Entry 3G43 (X-ray diffraction, 2.10 A resolution); this record covers chains C and F of the 6 polymer chains in the assembly.

== Chain C ==
Name: Calmodulin
From: Homo sapiens
UniProt: P62158 (CALM_HUMAN); residues 1-148 here correspond to UniProt positions 2-149 (UniProt number = residue number + 1)
Chain sequence (148 residues; each row starts with the number of its first residue):
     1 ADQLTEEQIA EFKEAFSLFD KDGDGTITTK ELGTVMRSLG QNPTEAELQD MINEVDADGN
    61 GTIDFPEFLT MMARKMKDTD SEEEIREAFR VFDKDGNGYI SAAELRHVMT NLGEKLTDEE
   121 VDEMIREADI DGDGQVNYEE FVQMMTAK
Bound ions: Ca2+ site 1: D20, D22, D24, T26, E31; Ca2+ site 2: D56, D58, N60, T62, E67; Ca2+ site 3: D93, D95, N97, Y99, E104; Ca2+ site 4: D129, D131, D133, Q135, E140

== Chain F ==
Name: Voltage-dependent L-type calcium channel subunit alpha-1C
From: Homo sapiens
Notes: fragment: C-terminal fragment:
UniProt: Q13936 (CAC1C_HUMAN); residue numbers follow UniProt; this construct covers 1609-1682
Chain sequence (81 residues; row label = number of the first residue in the row):
  1604 GPLGSTLFAL VRTALRIKTE GNLEQANEEL RAIIKKIWKR TSMKLLDQVV PPAGDDEVTV
  1664 GKFYATFLIQ EYFRKFKKRE Q
Disordered / not traced: 1604-1606, 1652-1684
Differences from the reference sequence: expression tag (1604-1608, 1683-1684)
Swiss-Prot annotation at these positions:
  - mutagenesis: L1610 (L1610A: Loss of a low-affinity interaction with CALM1. No effect on channel inactivation by Ca(2+) and calmodulin), F1666 to F1670 (Mildly decreased channel activity. No effect on channel inactivation. Loss of channel inactivation by Ca(2+) and calmodulin; when associated with A-1672), I1672 (I1672A: Loss of channel inactivation by Ca(2+) and calmodulin; when associated with 1666-A--A-1670)

== Interface between chain C and chain F ==
Contacting residue pairs (34):
  E11(C) - L1618(F)
  E14(C) - K1621(F)  salt bridge
  A15(C) - L1618(F)  hydrophobic
  F19(C) - L1613(F)  hydrophobic
  F19(C) - V1614(F)  hydrophobic
  L32(C) - L1613(F)  hydrophobic
  M36(C) - L1613(F)  hydrophobic
  L39(C) - L1613(F)  hydrophobic
  L39(C) - I1620(F)  hydrophobic
  M51(C) - T1609(F)
  M51(C) - L1610(F)
  E54(C) - G1607(F)  hydrogen bond (side chain-backbone)
  E54(C) - S1608(F)
  E54(C) - T1609(F)  hydrogen bond
  E54(C) - L1610(F)  hydrogen bond (side chain-backbone)
  V55(C) - L1610(F)  hydrophobic
  I63(C) - L1610(F)  hydrophobic
  F68(C) - V1614(F)  hydrophobic
  M71(C) - L1610(F)  hydrophobic
  M71(C) - F1611(F)  hydrophobic
  M72(C) - F1611(F)  hydrophobic
  M72(C) - V1614(F)  hydrophobic
  K75(C) - S1608(F)  hydrogen bond
  K75(C) - F1611(F)
  M76(C) - F1611(F)  hydrophobic
  G113(C) - R1619(F)  hydrogen bond (backbone-side chain)
  E114(C) - R1619(F)
  E114(C) - E1623(F)
  K115(C) - E1623(F)  hydrogen bond (backbone-side chain)
  L116(C) - L1626(F)  hydrophobic
  E119(C) - R1634(F)  salt bridge
  E120(C) - L1626(F)
  E123(C) - L1626(F)
  E123(C) - N1630(F)  hydrogen bond
Interface residues without a listed pair, chain C (25 interface residues in all): L18, Q41
Interface residues without a listed pair, chain F (18 interface residues in all): T1616, A1617, E1627
The authors on this interface:
  - residue pairs: M71(C)-F1611(F), M72(C)-F1611(F), K75(C)-F1611(F), M76(C)-F1611(F), G113(C)-R1619(F) (backbone contact), K115(C)-E1623(F) (backbone contact)
  - interface residues, chain F: L1613(F), V1614(F)

== In short ==
Chain C and chain F form an interface of 25 and 18 residues respectively; the contacts include 7 hydrogen
bonds and 2 salt bridges. Polar contacts include E14(C)-K1621(F), E119(C)-R1634(F) and E54(C)-G1607(F). The
paper describes contacts between M71(C) and F1611(F), M72(C) and F1611(F) and K75(C) and F1611(F) among
others; backbone contacts between G113(C) and R1619(F) and K115(C) and E1623(F). The paper reports interface
residues L1613(F) and V1614(F).
Here chain C is Calmodulin and chain F is Voltage-dependent L-type calcium channel subunit alpha-1C, both from
Homo sapiens. Entry 3G43 (Crystal structure of the calmodulin-bound Cav1.2 C-terminal regulatory domain dimer)
was determined by X-ray diffraction.
